Entry 1UW9 (X-ray diffraction, 2.05 A resolution); this record covers chains A and E of the 16 polymer chains in the assembly.

[Chain A (and E)]
Molecule: Ribulose bisphosphate carboxylase large chain
Organism: Chlamydomonas reinhardtii
Notes: EC 4.1.1.39; chain E of this document is another copy of the same molecule, construct and numbering; everything in this record applies to it too
Reference sequence: P00877 (RBL_CHLRE); residues 1-475 here = UniProt positions 1-475
Amino-acid sequence (475 residues; numbered 1 to 475; the number before each row is that of its first residue):
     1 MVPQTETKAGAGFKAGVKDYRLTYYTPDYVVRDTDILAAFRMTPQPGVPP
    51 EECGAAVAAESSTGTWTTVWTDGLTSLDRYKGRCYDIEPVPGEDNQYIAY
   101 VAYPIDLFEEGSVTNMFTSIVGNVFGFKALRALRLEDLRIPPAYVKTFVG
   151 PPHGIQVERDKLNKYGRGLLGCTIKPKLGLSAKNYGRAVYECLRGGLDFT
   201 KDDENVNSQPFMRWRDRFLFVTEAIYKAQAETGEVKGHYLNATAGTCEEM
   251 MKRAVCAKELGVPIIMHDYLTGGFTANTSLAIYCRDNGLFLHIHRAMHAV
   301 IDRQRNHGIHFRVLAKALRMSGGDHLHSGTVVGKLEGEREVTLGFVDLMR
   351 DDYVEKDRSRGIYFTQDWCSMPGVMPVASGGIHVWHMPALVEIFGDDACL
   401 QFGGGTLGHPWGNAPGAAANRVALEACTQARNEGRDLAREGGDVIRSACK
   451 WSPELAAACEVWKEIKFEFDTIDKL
Not modelled in the structure: 1-10
Sequence notes: conflict P46 (Leu in P00877); engineered mutation T222 (Ala in P00877), F290 (Leu in P00877)
Modified positions: P104, P151 (4-hydroxyproline; HYP); K201 (lysine nz-carboxylic acid; KCX); C256, C369 (s-methylcysteine; SMC)
Metal / ion sites: Mg2+: K201, D203, E204 (together with 2-carboxyarabinitol-1,5-diphosphate)
Ligand contacts:
  - 2-carboxyarabinitol-1,5-diphosphate (CAP), molecule 1: E60, T65, W66, N123
  - 2-carboxyarabinitol-1,5-diphosphate (CAP), molecule 2: T173, K175, K177, K201, D203, E204, H294, R295, H298, H327, K334, L335, S379, G380, G381, Q401, F402, G403, G404

[Chain A / chain E interface]
Pairs across the interface - 15 pairs, chain A then chain E:
  T34(A) - C369(E)
  R79(A) - S370(E)  hydrogen bond
  I105(A) - C369(E)
  D106(A) - S370(E)  hydrogen bond
  E110(A) - K146(E)  salt bridge
  A143(A) - A143(E)  hydrophobic
  A143(A) - K146(E)
  K146(A) - E110(E)  salt bridge
  K146(A) - A143(E)
  K146(A) - T147(E)
  T147(A) - K146(E)
  C369(A) - T34(E)
  C369(A) - I105(E)
  S370(A) - R79(E)  hydrogen bond
  S370(A) - D106(E)  hydrogen bond
Also at the interface, not in a pair above, chain A (13 interface residues in all): D33, P142, D352
Also at the interface, not in a pair above, chain E (13 interface residues in all): D33, P142, D352

[In short]
Chain A and chain E each contribute 13 residues to their interface, with 4 hydrogen bonds and 2 salt bridges.
Among the polar pairs are E110(A)-K146(E), R79(A)-S370(E) and D106(A)-S370(E). Chain A binds
2-carboxyarabinitol-1,5-diphosphate. K201(A), D203(A) and E204(A) form the Mg2+ site.
Both chains are Ribulose bisphosphate carboxylase large chain (Chlamydomonas reinhardtii). Entry 1UW9
(L290F-A222T chlamydomonas Rubisco mutant) was determined by X-ray diffraction (same publication as 1UWA).
